Entry 8CZZ (electron microscopy, 3.14 A resolution); this record covers chains B and D of the 18 polymer chains in the assembly.

# Chain B
Name: CRF-1_AE T/F100 HIV-1 gp41
From: Human immunodeficiency virus 1
UniProt: A0A6C0ZY47 (A0A6C0ZY47_9HIV1); residues 512-664 here correspond to UniProt positions 513-665 (UniProt number = residue number + 1)
Sequence (155 residues; each row starts with the number of its first residue):
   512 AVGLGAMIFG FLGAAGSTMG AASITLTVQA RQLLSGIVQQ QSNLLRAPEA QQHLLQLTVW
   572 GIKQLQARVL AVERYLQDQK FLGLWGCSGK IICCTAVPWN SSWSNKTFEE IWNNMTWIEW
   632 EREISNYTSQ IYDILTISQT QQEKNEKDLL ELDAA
Disordered / not traced: 512-520, 548-564, 663-666
Construct notes: conflict Pro559 (Ile560 in A0A6C0ZY47), Cys605 (Thr606 in A0A6C0ZY47); expression tag (665-666)
Cystine bridges: Cys598-Cys604
Covalently attached groups: N-acetylglucosamine (NAG) linked to Asn616, Asn625; glycan linked to Asn637
Reported in the primary citation:
  - conformationally variable residues: Ser528 to Gln540, Ala541 to Ile548

# Chain D
Name: Light chain of 8ANC195 Fab
From: Homo sapiens
Notes: antibody fragment or engineered binder
Sequence (215 residues; numbered 1 to 214 plus 1 insertion-coded residue; the number before each row is that of its first residue):
     1 DIQMTQSPST LSASTGDTVR ISCRASQSIT
   30A G
    31 NWVAWYQQRP GKAPRLLIYR GAALLGGVPS RFRGSAAGTD FTLTIGNLQA EDFGTFYCQQ
    91 YDTYPGTFGQ GTKVEVKRTV AAPSVFIFPP SDEQLKSGTA SVVCLLNNFY PREAKVQWKV
   151 DNALQSGNSQ ESVTEQDSKD STYSLSSTLT LSKADYEKHK VYACEVTHQG LSSPVTKSFN
   211 RGEC
Disordered / not traced: 107-214
Cystine bridges: Cys23-Cys88

# Interface between chain B and chain D
Residue-residue contacts (9; chain B residue first):
  Ser612(B) - Thr30(D)
  Asn616(B) - Thr30(D)
  Lys617(B) - Thr30(D)
  Arg633(B) - Arg50(D)  hydrogen bond (backbone-side chain)
  Glu634(B) - Arg50(D)
  Ser636(B) - Arg50(D)
  Asn637(B) - Arg50(D)
  Tyr638(B) - Thr30(D)  hydrogen bond (side chain-backbone)
  Tyr638(B) - Asn31(D)  hydrogen bond
Also at the interface, not in a pair above, chain B (11 interface residues in all): Ser613, Trp614, Ser615
Also at the interface, not in a pair above, chain D (6 interface residues in all): Ser28, Gly30A, Trp32

# Summary
Chain B and chain D form an interface of 11 and 6 residues respectively; the contacts include 3 hydrogen
bonds. Among the polar pairs are Arg633(B)-Arg50(D), Tyr638(B)-Thr30(D) and Tyr638(B)-Asn31(D). Covalently
linked N-acetylglucosamine: at Asn616(B) and Asn625(B). From the paper: conformational variability at
Ser528(B) and Ala541(B).
Here chain B is CRF-1_AE T/F100 HIV-1 gp41 (Human immunodeficiency virus 1) and chain D is Light chain of
8ANC195 Fab (Homo sapiens). Entry 8CZZ (Cryo-EM structure of T/F100 SOSIP.664 HIV-1 Env trimer with LMHS
mutations in complex with Temsavir, 8ANC195 ...) was determined by electron microscopy together with 8G6U and
8DOK from the same study.
